PDB entry 6CCE | X-ray diffraction, 3.05 A resolution | chains B and C of the 9 polymer chains in the assembly

== Chain B ==
Molecule: DNA-directed RNA polymerase subunit alpha
Source organism: Mycobacterium smegmatis (strain ATCC 700084 / mc(2)155)
Notes: EC 2.7.7.6
UniProt: A0QSL8 (RPOA_MYCS2); numbering as in UniProt (aligned over 1-350)
Amino-acid sequence (350 residues; each row starts with the number of its first residue):
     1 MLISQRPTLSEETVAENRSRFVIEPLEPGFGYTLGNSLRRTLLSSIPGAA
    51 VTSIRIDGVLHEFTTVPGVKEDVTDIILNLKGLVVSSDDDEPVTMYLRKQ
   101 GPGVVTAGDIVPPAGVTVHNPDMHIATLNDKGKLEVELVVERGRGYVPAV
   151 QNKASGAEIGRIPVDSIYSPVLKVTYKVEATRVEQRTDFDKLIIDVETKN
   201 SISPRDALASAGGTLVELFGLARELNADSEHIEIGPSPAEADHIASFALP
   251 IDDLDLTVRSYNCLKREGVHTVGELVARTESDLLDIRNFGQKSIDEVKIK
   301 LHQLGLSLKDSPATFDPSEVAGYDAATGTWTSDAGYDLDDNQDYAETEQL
Not modelled in the structure: 1, 152-156, 233-350

== Chain C ==
Molecule: DNA-directed RNA polymerase subunit beta
Source organism: Mycobacterium smegmatis (strain ATCC 700084 / mc(2)155)
Notes: EC 2.7.7.6
UniProt: P60281 (RPOB_MYCS2); residues 1-1169 here = UniProt positions 1-1169
Amino-acid sequence (1169 residues; row label = number of the first residue in the row):
     1 MLEGCILAVSSQSKSNAITNNSVPGAPNRVSFAKLREPLEVPGLLDVQTD
    51 SFEWLVGSDRWRQAAIDRGEENPVGGLEEVLAELSPIEDFSGSMSLSFSD
   101 PRFDEVKASVDECKDKDMTYAAPLFVTAEFINNNTGEIKSQTVFMGDFPM
   151 MTEKGTFIINGTERVVVSQLVRSPGVYFDETIDKSTEKTLHSVKVIPGRG
   201 AWLEFDVDKRDTVGVRIDRKRRQPVTVLLKALGWTNEQIVERFGFSEIMM
   251 GTLEKDTTSGTDEALLDIYRKLRPGEPPTKESAQTLLENLFFKEKRYDLA
   301 RVGRYKVNKKLGLNAGKPITSSTLTEEDVVATIEYLVRLHEGQTSMTVPG
   351 GVEVPVEVDDIDHFGNRRLRTVGELIQNQIRVGLSRMERVVRERMTTQDV
   401 EAITPQTLINIRPVVAAIKEFFGTSQLSQFMDQNNPLSGLTHKRRLSALG
   451 PGGLSRERAGLEVRDVHPSHYGRMCPIETPEGPNIGLIGSLSVYARVNPF
   501 GFIETPYRKVENGVVTDQIDYLTADEEDRHVVAQANSPTDENGRFTEDRV
   551 MVRKKGGEVEFVSADQVDYMDVSPRQMVSVATAMIPFLEHDDANRALMGA
   601 NMQRQAVPLVRSEAPLVGTGMELRAAIDAGDVVVADKTGVIEEVSADYIT
   651 VMADDGTRQSYRLRKFARSNHGTCANQRPIVDAGQRVEAGQVIADGPCTQ
   701 NGEMALGKNLLVAIMPWEGHNYEDAIILSNRLVEEDVLTSIHIEEHEIDA
   751 RDTKLGAEEITRDIPNVSDEVLADLDERGIVRIGAEVRDGDILVGKVTPK
   801 GETELTPEERLLRAIFGEKAREVRDTSLKVPHGESGKVIGIRVFSREDDD
   851 ELPAGVNELVRVYVAQKRKISDGDKLAGRHGNKGVIGKILPVEDMPFLPD
   901 GTPVDIILNTHGVPRRMNIGQILETHLGWVAKAGWNIDVAAGVPDWASKL
   951 PEELYSAPADSTVATPVFDGAQEGELAGLLGSTLPNRDGEVMVDADGKST
  1001 LFDGRSGEPFPYPVTVGYMYILKLHHLVDDKIHARSTGPYSMITQQPLGG
  1051 KAQFGGQRFGEMECWAMQAYGAAYTLQELLTIKSDDTVGRVKVYEAIVKG
  1101 ENIPEPGIPESFKVLLKELQSLCLNVEVLSSDGAAIEMRDGDDEDLERAA
  1151 ANLGINLSRNESASVEDLA
Not modelled in the structure: 1-20, 206-214, 233-236, 312-322, 1140-1169
Residues lining bound ligands: Kanglemycin A (KNG): Arg-164, Gly-423, Thr-424, Ser-425, Gln-426, Leu-427, Ser-428, Gln-429, Phe-430, Asp-432, His-442, Arg-445, Ser-447, Leu-449, Gly-450, Arg-456, Pro-480, Ile-488, Arg-604, His-671
UniProt features mapped onto this chain:
  - mutagenesis: Gln-429 (Q429K/L: Rifampicin (Rif) resistant), Asp-432 (D432V: Rifampicin (Rif) resistant; D432Y: Rifampicin (Rif) resistant; RbpA no longer rescues transcription in the presence of Rif. Decreased affinity for Rif, no change in affinity for RbpA), His-442 (H442D/L/P/R/Y: Rifampicin (Rif) resistant), Arg-445 (R445L/P: Rifampicin (Rif) resistant), Ser-447 (S447L/P/W: Rifampicin (Rif) resistant; RbpA no longer rescues transcription in the presence of Rif, decreased affinity for Rif, no change in affinity for RbpA; tested in the Leu mutation), Leu-449 (L449P: Rifampicin (Rif) resistant)
Reported in the primary citation:
  - binding site for Kanglemycin A: Arg-164, Thr-424, Leu-427, Phe-430, Arg-445, Ser-447, Leu-449, Gly-450, Arg-456, Arg-604

== How chain B and chain C interact ==
Contacting residue pairs (4):
  Gly-29(B) / Glu-893(C)  hydrogen bond (backbone-side chain)
  Tyr-32(B) / Arg-1005(C)  hydrogen bond
  Asn-36(B) / Ser-1006(C)
  Asn-36(B) / Glu-1008(C)
Other interface residues (no listed pair), chain B (7 interface residues in all): Pro-28, Thr-33, Arg-40, Tyr-176
Other interface residues (no listed pair), chain C (5 interface residues in all): Asp-894

== Overview ==
The interface between chain B and chain C involves 7 residues on one side and 5 on the other; the contacts
include 2 hydrogen bonds. Polar pairs include Gly-29(B)/Glu-893(C) and Tyr-32(B)/Arg-1005(C). Ligands of chain
C: Kanglemycin A. The paper reports a binding site for Kanglemycin A at Arg-164(C), Thr-424(C) and Leu-427(C)
among others.
Chain B is DNA-directed RNA polymerase subunit alpha and chain C is DNA-directed RNA polymerase subunit beta,
both from Mycobacterium smegmatis (strain ATCC 700084 / mc(2)155); the structure, Crystal structure of a
Mycobacterium smegmatis RNA polymerase transcription initiation complex with inhibitor Kanglemycin A, was
determined by X-ray diffraction together with 6DCF and 6CCV from the same study.
